PDB entry 8W9F | electron microscopy, 4.40 A resolution (low resolution: residue-level contacts below are approximate; hydrogen-bond / salt-bridge calls are withheld) | chains a and i of the 17 polymer chains in the assembly

# Chain a
Molecule: Histone H3.1
Source organism: Homo sapiens
Reference sequence: P68431 (H31_HUMAN); residues 0-135 here correspond to UniProt positions 1-136 (UniProt number = residue number + 1)
Chain sequence (136 residues; numbered 0 to 135; the number before each row is that of its first residue; numbering starts at 0):
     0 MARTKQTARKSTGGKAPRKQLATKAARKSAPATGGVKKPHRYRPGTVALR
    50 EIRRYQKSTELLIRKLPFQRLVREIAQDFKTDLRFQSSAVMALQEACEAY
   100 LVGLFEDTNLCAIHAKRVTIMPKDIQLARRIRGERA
Unresolved in the structure: 0-37, 135
UniProt features mapped onto this chain:
  - modified residue: Arg2 (Asymmetric dimethylarginine), Thr3 (Phosphothreonine), Lys4 (Allysine), Gln5 (5-glutamyl dopamine), Thr6 (Phosphothreonine), Arg8 (Citrulline), Lys9 (N6,N6,N6-trimethyllysine), Ser10 (ADP-ribosylserine), Thr11 (Phosphothreonine), Lys14 (N6-(2-hydroxyisobutyryl)lysine), Arg17 (Asymmetric dimethylarginine), Lys18 (N6-(2-hydroxyisobutyryl)lysine), Lys23 (N6-(2-hydroxyisobutyryl)lysine), Arg26 (Citrulline), Lys27 (N6,N6,N6-trimethyllysine), Ser28 (ADP-ribosylserine), Lys36 (N6,N6,N6-trimethyllysine), Lys37 (N6-methyllysine), Tyr41 (Phosphotyrosine), Lys56 (N6,N6,N6-trimethyllysine) and 8 more in UniProt
  - lipidation: Lys18 (N6-decanoyllysine)

# Chain i
Molecule: 5-DNA
Source organism: Homo sapiens
Sequence (147 nucleotides; numbered -73 to 73; the number before each row is that of its first residue; numbers below 1 keep their minus sign (DA-73 is residue -73)):
   -73 ATCAATATCCACCTGCAGATACTACCAAAAGTGTATTTGGAAACTGCTCC
   -23 ATCAAAAGGCATGTTCAGCTGGAATCCAGCTGAACATGCCTTTTGATGGA
    27 GCAGTTTCCAAATACACTTTTGGTAGTATCTGCAGGTGGATATTGAT

# Interface between chain a and chain i
Contacting residue pairs - 13 pairs, chain a then chain i:
  Arg42(a) with DC-5(i); DG71(i)
  Thr45(a) with DG71(i)
  Arg63(a) with DA-13(i)
  Arg72(a) with DA-23(i)
  Arg83(a) with DC-24(i); DA-23(i)
  Phe84(a) with DC-24(i); DA-23(i)
  Gln85(a) with DC-24(i)
  Arg116(a) with DG-3(i)
  Val117(a) with DG-3(i)
  Thr118(a) with DG-3(i)
Interface residues without a listed pair, chain a (16 interface residues in all): His39, Arg40, Tyr41, Ser86, Lys115, Met120
Interface residues without a listed pair, chain i (11 interface residues in all): DC-14, DT-4, DG-2, DT70, DA72

# Overview
The interface between chain a and chain i involves 16 residues on one side and 11 on the other.
Here chain a is Histone H3.1 and chain i is 5-DNA, both from Homo sapiens. Entry 8W9F (Cryo-EM structure of
the Rpd3S-nucleosome complex from budding yeast in State 3) was determined by electron microscopy (same
publication as 8W9C, 8W9D and 8W9E).
